8E6Z - chains 5 and A of the 9 polymer chains in the assembly; structure by electron microscopy, 4.10 A resolution (low resolution: residue-level contacts below are approximate; hydrogen-bond / salt-bridge calls are withheld).

== Chain 5 ==
Molecule: Nt DNA
Sequence (60 nucleotides; row label = number of the first residue in the row):
    63 AACTAATCATCTACACACTGACGACCGTCATGATCATATTATTTTTTACG
   113 CCAGACAGGG
Disordered / not traced: 63-85, 104-107

== Chain A ==
Molecule: DNA-directed RNA polymerase subunit beta
Source organism: Escherichia coli
Notes: EC 2.7.7.6
UniProtKB: P0A8V4 (RPOB_ECO57); residue numbers follow UniProt; this construct covers 1-1342
Chain sequence (1342 residues; row label = number of the first residue in the row):
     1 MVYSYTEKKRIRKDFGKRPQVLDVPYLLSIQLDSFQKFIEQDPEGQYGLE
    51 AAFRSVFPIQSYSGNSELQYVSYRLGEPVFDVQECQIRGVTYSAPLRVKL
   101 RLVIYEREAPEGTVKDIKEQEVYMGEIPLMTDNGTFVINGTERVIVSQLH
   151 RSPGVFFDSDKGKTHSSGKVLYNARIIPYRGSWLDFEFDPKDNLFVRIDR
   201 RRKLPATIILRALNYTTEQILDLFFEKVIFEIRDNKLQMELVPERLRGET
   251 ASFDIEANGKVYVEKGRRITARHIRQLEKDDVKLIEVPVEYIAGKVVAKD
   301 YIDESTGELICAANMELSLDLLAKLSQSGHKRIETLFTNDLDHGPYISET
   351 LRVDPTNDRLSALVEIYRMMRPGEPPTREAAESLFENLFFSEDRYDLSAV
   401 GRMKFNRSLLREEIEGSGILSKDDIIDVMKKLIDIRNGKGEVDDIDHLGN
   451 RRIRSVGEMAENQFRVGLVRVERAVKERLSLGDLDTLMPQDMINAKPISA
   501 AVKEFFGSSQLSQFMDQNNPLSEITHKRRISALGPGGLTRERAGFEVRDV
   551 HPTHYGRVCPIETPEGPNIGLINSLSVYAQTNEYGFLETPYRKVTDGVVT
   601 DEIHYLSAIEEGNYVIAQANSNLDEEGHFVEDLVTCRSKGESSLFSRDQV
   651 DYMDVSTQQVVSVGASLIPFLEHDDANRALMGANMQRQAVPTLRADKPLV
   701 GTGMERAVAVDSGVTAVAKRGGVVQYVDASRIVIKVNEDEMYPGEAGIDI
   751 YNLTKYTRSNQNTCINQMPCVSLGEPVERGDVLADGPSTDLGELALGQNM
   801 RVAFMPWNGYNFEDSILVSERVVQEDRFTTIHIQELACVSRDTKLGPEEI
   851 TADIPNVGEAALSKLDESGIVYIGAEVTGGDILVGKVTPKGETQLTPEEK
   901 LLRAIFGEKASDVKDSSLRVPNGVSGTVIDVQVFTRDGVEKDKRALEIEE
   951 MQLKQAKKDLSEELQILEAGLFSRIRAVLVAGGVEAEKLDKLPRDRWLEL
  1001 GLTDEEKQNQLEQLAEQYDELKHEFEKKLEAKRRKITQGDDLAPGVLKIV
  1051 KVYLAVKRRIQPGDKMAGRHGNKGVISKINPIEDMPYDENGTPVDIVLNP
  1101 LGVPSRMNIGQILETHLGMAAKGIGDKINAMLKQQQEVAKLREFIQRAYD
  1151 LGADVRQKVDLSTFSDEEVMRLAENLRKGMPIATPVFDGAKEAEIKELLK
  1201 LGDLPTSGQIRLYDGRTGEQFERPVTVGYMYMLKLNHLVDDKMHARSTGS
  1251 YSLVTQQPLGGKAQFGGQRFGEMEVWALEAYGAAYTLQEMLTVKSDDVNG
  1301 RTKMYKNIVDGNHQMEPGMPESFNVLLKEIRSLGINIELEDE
Disordered / not traced: 1, 1342
Swiss-Prot annotation at these positions:
  - modified residue (N6-acetyllysine): Lys-1022, Lys-1200

== Interface between chain 5 and chain A ==
Contacting residue pairs - 12 pairs, chain 5 then chain A:
  DA103(5) with Arg-473(A)
  DT108(5) with Asp-199(A); Arg-201(A)
  DT109(5) with Trp-183(A); Arg-200(A)
  DA110(5) with Arg-151(A); Arg-175(A); Trp-183(A); Arg-200(A); Gly-536(A); Gly-537(A)
  DC111(5) with Arg-542(A)
Also at the interface, not in a pair above, chain 5 (6 interface residues in all): DC113
Also at the interface, not in a pair above, chain A (13 interface residues in all): His-150, Lys-163, Ser-182

== Summary ==
6 residues of chain 5 and 13 residues of chain A are in contact.
Chain 5 is Nt DNA and chain A is DNA-directed RNA polymerase subunit beta (Escherichia coli); the structure,
Escherichia coli Rho-dependent transcription pre-termination complex containing 18 nt long RNA spacer, dC75
rut mimic RNA ..., was determined by electron microscopy together with 8E3F, 8E3H, 8E5K, 8E5L, 8E5O, 8E5P and
3 further entries from the same study.
